Entry 8TME (electron microscopy, 3.10 A resolution); this record covers chains H and A of the 7 polymer chains in the assembly.

[Chain H]
Name: sAB C18 Heavy Chain
Organism: Homo sapiens
Sequence (237 residues; numbered 1 to 237; the number before each row is that of its first residue):
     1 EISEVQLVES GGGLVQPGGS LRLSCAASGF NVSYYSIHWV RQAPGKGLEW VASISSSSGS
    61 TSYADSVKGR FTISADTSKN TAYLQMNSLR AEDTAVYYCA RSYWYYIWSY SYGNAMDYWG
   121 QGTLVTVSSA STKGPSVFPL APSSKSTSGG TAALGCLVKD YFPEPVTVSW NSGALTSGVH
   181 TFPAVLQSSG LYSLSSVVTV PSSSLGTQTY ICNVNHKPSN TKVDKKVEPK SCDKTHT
Disordered / not traced: 1-3, 130-237
Cystine bridges: Cys25-Cys99

[Chain A]
Name: Cobalt/magnesium transport protein CorA
Organism: Thermotoga maritima
UniProt: Q9WZ31 (CORA_THEMA); residue numbers follow UniProt; this construct covers 1-351
Sequence (373 residues; numbered -21 to 351; the number before each row is that of its first residue; numbers below 1 keep their minus sign (Met-21 is residue -21)):
   -21 MGSSHHHHHH SSGRENLYFQ GHMEEKRLSA KKGLPPGTLV YTGKYREDFE IEVMNYSIEE
    39 FREFKTTDVE SVLPFRDSST PTWINITGIH RTDVVQRVGE FFGIHPLVLE DILNVHQRPK
    99 VEFFENYVFI VLKMFTYDKN LHELESEQVS LILTKNCVLM FQEKIGDVFD PVRERIRYNR
   159 GIIRKKRADY LLYSLIDALV DDYFVLLEKI DDEIDVLEEE VLERPEKETV QRTHQLKRNL
   219 VELRKTIWPL REVLSSLYRD VPPLIEKETV PYFRDVYDHT IQIADTVETF RDIVSGLLDV
   279 YLSSVSNKTN EVMKVLTIIA TIFMPLTFIA GIYGMNFEYM PELRWKWGYP VVLAVMGVIA
   339 VIMVVYFKKK KWL
Disordered / not traced: -21 to 15, 351
Construct notes: initiating methionine (-21); expression tag (-20 to 0)
UniProt features mapped onto this chain:
  - motif: Gly312 to Asn314 (Probable selectivity filter)
  - site: Asn288 (Essential for ion permeation), Leu294 (Important for closing the ion permeation pathway in the closed state), Thr295 (Threonine that confers selectivity for Co(2+) transport)
  - mutagenesis: Asp89 (D89F/K: Decreases ion transport), Asp253 (D253K: Increases protein stability. Decreases ion transport), Leu280 (L280A: Decreases ion transport), Asn288 (N288L: Abolishes Co(2+) uptake), Met291 (M291A: No effect on ion transport), Leu294 (L294A/V: Increases ion transport by suppression of an obstruction in the transmembrane ion permeation pathway), Thr295 (T295L: Strongly reduces Co(2+) uptake. Abolishes Co(2+) uptake; when associated with L-299; T295M: Strongly reduces Co(2+) uptake ...), Thr299 (T299L: Reduces Co(2+) uptake. Abolishes Co(2+) uptake; when associated with L-295; T299M: No effect on Co(2+) uptake; T299S: Abolishes Co(2+) uptake), Pro303 (P303A/G/I: Increases ion transport by suppression of a kink in the transmembrane ion permeation pathway), Thr305 (T305L: Abolishes Co(2+) uptake), Ile310 (I310A: Increases ion transport), Tyr311 (Y311A: Abolishes pentamerization. Abolishes ion transport; Y311F: No effect on pentamerization. No effect on ion transport), 7 further mutagenesis entries in UniProt

[Chain H / chain A interface]
Contacting residue pairs - 14 pairs, chain H then chain A:
  Trp108(H) - Asp189(A)  hydrogen bond
  Trp108(H) - Thr267(A)
  Trp108(H) - Phe268(A)
  Trp108(H) - Ile271(A)  hydrophobic
  Ser109(H) - Gln260(A)  hydrogen bond (backbone-side chain)
  Ser109(H) - Asp263(A)
  Ser109(H) - Thr264(A)
  Tyr110(H) - Phe182(A)
  Tyr110(H) - Leu185(A)
  Tyr110(H) - Glu186(A)
  Tyr110(H) - Asp189(A)  hydrogen bond
  Tyr110(H) - Gln260(A)
  Tyr110(H) - Thr264(A)  hydrogen bond (backbone-side chain)
  Tyr112(H) - Gln260(A)

[Summary]
Chain H and chain A form an interface of 4 and 10 residues respectively; the contacts include 4 hydrogen
bonds. Among the polar pairs are Trp108(H)-Asp189(A), Ser109(H)-Gln260(A) and Tyr110(H)-Asp189(A). Curated
annotation (UniProt) lists 19 mutagenesis sites on chain A.
Chain H is sAB C18 Heavy Chain (Homo sapiens) and chain A is Cobalt/magnesium transport protein CorA
(Thermotoga maritima); the structure, Cryo-EM structure of CorA in complex with conformation-specific
synthetic antibody C18 and 100 uM MgCl2, State ..., was determined by electron microscopy.
